Entry 3M7H (X-ray diffraction, 2.20 A resolution); this record covers chain A.

# Chain A
Protein: Putidacin L1
Source organism: Pseudomonas sp
Reference sequence: Q8GEJ9 (Q8GEJ9_9PSED); residues 1-276 here = UniProt positions 1-276
Chain sequence (276 residues; row label = number of the first residue in the row):
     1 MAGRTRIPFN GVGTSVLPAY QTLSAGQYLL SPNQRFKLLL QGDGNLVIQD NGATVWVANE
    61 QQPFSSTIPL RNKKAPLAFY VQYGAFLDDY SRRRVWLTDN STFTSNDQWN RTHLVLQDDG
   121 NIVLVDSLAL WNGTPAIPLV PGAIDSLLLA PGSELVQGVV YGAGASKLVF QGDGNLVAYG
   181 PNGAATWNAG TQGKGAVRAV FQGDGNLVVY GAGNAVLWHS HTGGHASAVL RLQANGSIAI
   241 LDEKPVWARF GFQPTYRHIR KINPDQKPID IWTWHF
Not modelled in the structure: 1-3, 276
Reported in the primary citation:
  - contacts within the chain: S15-V140, P32-V140
  - mutagenesis - V177Y, V177Y/V208Y (31.6-fold): decreased growth
  - mutagenesis - V208Y: unchanged growth in response to P. syringae GR12-2R3
  - mutagenesis - V208Y: unchanged binding to alpha-methyl mannoside

# In short
The paper reports that V177Y and V177Y/V208Y reduce growth; contacts within the chain involving V140, S15 and
P32.
Chain A is Putidacin L1 (Pseudomonas sp); the structure, Crystal structure of the bacteriocin LLPA from
Pseudomonas sp, was determined by X-ray diffraction (same publication as 4GC2 and 3M7J).
